8UIW - chains H and L of the 3 polymer chains in the assembly; structure by X-ray diffraction, 2.77 A resolution.

== Chain H ==
Protein: Fab BL3-6 S97N heavy chain
Source organism: Mus musculus
Notes: antibody fragment or engineered binder
Amino-acid sequence (233 residues; numbered 1 to 233; the number before each row is that of its first residue):
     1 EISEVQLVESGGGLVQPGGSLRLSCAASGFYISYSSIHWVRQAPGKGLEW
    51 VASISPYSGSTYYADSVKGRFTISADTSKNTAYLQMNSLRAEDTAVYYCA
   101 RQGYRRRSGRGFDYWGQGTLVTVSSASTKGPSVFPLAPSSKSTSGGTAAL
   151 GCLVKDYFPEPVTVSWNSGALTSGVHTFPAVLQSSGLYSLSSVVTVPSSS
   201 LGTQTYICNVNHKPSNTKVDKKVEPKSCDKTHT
Not modelled in the structure: 1-3, 229-233
Disulfide bonds: Cys25-Cys99, Cys152-Cys208

== Chain L ==
Protein: Fab BL3-6 S97N light chain
Source organism: Mus musculus
Notes: antibody fragment or engineered binder
Amino-acid sequence (215 residues; row label = number of the first residue in the row):
     1 SDIQMTQSPSSLSASVGDRVTITCRASQSVSSAVAWYQQKPGKAPKLLIY
    51 SASSLYSGVPSRFSGSRSGTDFTLTISSLQPEDFATYYCQQSYSFPNTFG
   101 QGTKVEIKRTVAAPSVFIFPPSDEQLKSGTASVVCLLNNFYPREAKVQWK
   151 VDNALQSGNSQESVTEQDSKDSTYSLSSTLTLSKADYEKHKVYACEVTHQ
   201 GLSSPVTKSFNRGEC
Disulfide bonds: Cys24-Cys89, Cys135-Cys195
Bound ions: osmium ion site 1 near Asp2 (its only coordinating residue here); osmium ion site 2 near His190 (its only coordinating residue here)

== Chain H / chain L interface ==
Residue-residue contacts - 69 pairs, chain H then chain L:
  Val40(H) - Phe99(L)  hydrophobic
  Gln42(H) - Gln39(L)  hydrogen bond
  Gln42(H) - Tyr88(L)  hydrogen bond
  Gly47(H) - Tyr88(L)
  Leu48(H) - Pro45(L)  hydrophobic
  Leu48(H) - Tyr88(L)  hydrophobic
  Leu48(H) - Phe99(L)
  Trp50(H) - Phe95(L)  hydrophobic
  Trp50(H) - Pro96(L)  hydrophobic
  Trp50(H) - Asn97(L)
  Trp50(H) - Phe99(L)
  Ser53(H) - Phe95(L)
  Tyr62(H) - Phe95(L)  hydrophobic
  Asp65(H) - Asp2(L)
  Tyr98(H) - Gln39(L)  hydrogen bond
  Tyr98(H) - Lys43(L)
  Tyr98(H) - Ala44(L)  hydrophobic
  Arg107(H) - Tyr50(L)  hydrogen bond (backbone-side chain)
  Ser108(H) - Tyr50(L)
  Ser108(H) - Tyr56(L)
  Gly109(H) - Tyr50(L)
  Gly109(H) - Ser51(L)
  Arg110(H) - Ser92(L)  hydrogen bond (side chain-backbone)
  Arg110(H) - Tyr93(L)
  Gly111(H) - Tyr37(L)
  Phe112(H) - Tyr37(L)  hydrogen bond (backbone-side chain)
  Phe112(H) - Leu47(L)
  Phe112(H) - Gln90(L)
  Asp113(H) - Leu47(L)
  Asp113(H) - Tyr56(L)
  Tyr114(H) - Tyr56(L)
  Trp115(H) - Tyr37(L)  hydrophobic
  Trp115(H) - Ala44(L)  hydrophobic
  Trp115(H) - Pro45(L)
  Gly116(H) - Ala44(L)
  Phe134(H) - Ser122(L)
  Phe134(H) - Glu124(L)
  Phe134(H) - Gln125(L)
  Pro135(H) - Ser122(L)
  Pro135(H) - Glu124(L)
  Leu136(H) - Phe119(L)  hydrophobic
  Ala137(H) - Phe119(L)
  Ser140(H) - Cys215(L)  hydrogen bond (side chain-backbone)
  Lys141(H) - Ser209(L)
  Ala149(H) - Phe117(L)  hydrophobic
  Ala149(H) - Phe119(L)
  Leu153(H) - Ser132(L)
  Lys155(H) - Gln125(L)
  His176(H) - Asn138(L)  hydrogen bond
  His176(H) - Asn139(L)
  His176(H) - Ser175(L)  hydrogen bond
  Phe178(H) - Leu136(L)  hydrophobic
  Phe178(H) - Ser163(L)
  Phe178(H) - Thr165(L)
  Phe178(H) - Ser175(L)
  Phe178(H) - Leu176(L)
  Phe178(H) - Ser177(L)
  Pro179(H) - Ser163(L)  hydrogen bond (backbone-side chain)
  Pro179(H) - Val164(L)
  Val181(H) - Gln161(L)
  Val181(H) - Glu162(L)
  Val181(H) - Ser163(L)
  Leu182(H) - Gln161(L)
  Gln183(H) - Gln161(L)
  Ser191(H) - Ser177(L)
  Val193(H) - Leu136(L)  hydrophobic
  Thr195(H) - Asn138(L)
  Ser227(H) - Cys215(L)
  Cys228(H) - Cys215(L)  disulfide
Also at the interface, not in a pair above, chain H (48 interface residues in all): His38, Lys46, Glu49, Tyr63, Thr147, Ala148, Leu150, Thr177, Lys221
Also at the interface, not in a pair above, chain L (44 interface residues in all): Ala33, Ala35, Ser57, Gln101, Thr130, Val134, Asp168
Inter-chain disulfides: Cys228(H)-Cys215(L)

== Summary ==
48 residues of chain H face 44 of chain L across their interface; the contacts include 1 disulfide bond and 10
hydrogen bonds. Polar contacts include Gln42(H)-Gln39(L), Gln42(H)-Tyr88(L) and Tyr98(H)-Gln39(L).
Here chain H is Fab BL3-6 S97N heavy chain and chain L is Fab BL3-6 S97N light chain, both from Mus musculus.
Entry 8UIW (yjdF riboswitch from R. gauvreauii in complex with chelerythrine bound to Fab BL3-6 S97N) was
determined by X-ray diffraction together with 8UTA from the same study.
